4U0C - chains A and B; structure by X-ray diffraction, 1.77 A resolution.

== Chain A ==
Protein: Capsid protein p24
Source organism: Human immunodeficiency virus type 1 group M subtype B
Reference sequence: P12493 (GAG_HV1N5); residues 1-231 here correspond to UniProt positions 133-363 (UniProt number = residue number + 132)
Sequence (231 residues; each row starts with the number of its first residue):
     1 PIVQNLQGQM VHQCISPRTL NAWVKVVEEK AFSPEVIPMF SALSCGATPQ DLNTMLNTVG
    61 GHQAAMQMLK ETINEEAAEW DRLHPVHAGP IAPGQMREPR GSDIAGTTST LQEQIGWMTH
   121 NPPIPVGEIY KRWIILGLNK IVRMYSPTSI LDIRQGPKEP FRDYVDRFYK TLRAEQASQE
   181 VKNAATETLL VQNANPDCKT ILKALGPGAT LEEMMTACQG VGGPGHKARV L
Not modelled in the structure: 6-8, 88-90, 183-185, 220-231
Differences from the reference sequence: engineered mutation Cys-14 (Ala146 in P12493), Cys-45 (Glu177 in P12493), Ala-184 (Trp316 in P12493), Ala-185 (Met317 in P12493)
Disulfides: Cys-14/Cys-45, Cys-198/Cys-218
UniProt features mapped onto this chain:
  - region: Asn-57 to Gln-95 (Interaction with human PPIA/CYPA and NUP153), Pro-85 to Pro-93 (PPIA/CYPA-binding loop)
  - site: Leu-231 (Cleavage)
  - modified residue: Ser-16 (Phosphoserine)
From the paper describing this entry:
  - specificity-determining residues: Gln-63

== Chain B ==
Protein: Nuclear pore complex protein Nup153
Reference sequence: P49790 (NU153_HUMAN); residue numbers follow UniProt; this construct covers 1407-1423
Sequence (17 residues; numbered 1407 to 1423; the number before each row is that of its first residue):
  1407 TNNSPSGVFT FGANSST
Not modelled in the structure: 1407-1409, 1419-1423
UniProt features mapped onto this chain:
  - mutagenesis: Phe-1415 (F1415A: Reduces binding to HIV-1 capsid protein p24 (CA))

== Chain A / chain B interface ==
Residue-residue contacts (14):
  Asn-53(A) / Phe-1417(B)
  Asn-53(A) / Gly-1418(B)
  Leu-56(A) / Phe-1417(B)  hydrophobic
  Asn-57(A) / Phe-1415(B)
  Asn-57(A) / Thr-1416(B)  hydrogen bond (side chain-backbone)
  Asn-57(A) / Phe-1417(B)  hydrogen bond (side chain-backbone)
  Met-66(A) / Phe-1417(B)
  Gln-67(A) / Thr-1416(B)
  Lys-70(A) / Thr-1416(B)
  Lys-70(A) / Phe-1417(B)
  Ile-73(A) / Phe-1417(B)  hydrophobic
  Ala-105(A) / Gly-1418(B)
  Gly-106(A) / Gly-1418(B)
  Thr-107(A) / Gly-1418(B)
Interface residues without a listed pair, chain A (13 interface residues in all): Gln-63, Leu-69, Tyr-130
Interface residues without a listed pair, chain B (5 interface residues in all): Val-1414
The authors on this interface:
  - pairs named by the authors: Thr-1416(B)/Gln-63(A) (water-mediated contact)
  - interface residues, chain A: Asn-53(A), Leu-56(A), Asn-57(A), Gln-63(A), Met-66(A), Gln-67(A), Leu-69(A), Lys-70(A), Ile-73(A), Ala-105(A), Gly-106(A), Thr-107(A), Tyr-130(A)
  - interface residues, chain B: Phe-1417(B)
  - hot spots on chain B (mutagenesis) - F1417A: abolished binding to Capsid protein p24 (chain A)

== Overview ==
13 residues of chain A and 5 residues of chain B are in contact, with 2 hydrogen bonds. Polar pairs include
Asn-57(A)/Thr-1416(B) and Asn-57(A)/Phe-1417(B). The authors report a water-mediated contact between
Thr-1416(B) and Gln-63(A). The paper reports that F1417A of chain B abolishes binding to Capsid protein p24
(chain A); interface residues Asn-53(A), Leu-56(A) and Phe-1417(B) among others.
Here chain A is Capsid protein p24 (Human immunodeficiency virus type 1 group M subtype B) and chain B is
Nuclear pore complex protein Nup153. Entry 4U0C (Hexameric HIV-1 CA in complex with Nup153 peptide, P6 crystal
form) was determined by X-ray diffraction (same publication as 4U0A, 4U0B, 4U0D, 4U0E and 4U0F).
